PDB entry 7LFA | X-ray diffraction, 1.86 A resolution | chains A and D of the 3 polymer chains in the assembly

Chain A:
Name: Apolipoprotein L1
Organism: Homo sapiens
UniProt: O14791 (APOL1_HUMAN); numbering as in UniProt (aligned over 61-172)
Chain sequence (130 residues; numbered 43 to 172; the number before each row is that of its first residue):
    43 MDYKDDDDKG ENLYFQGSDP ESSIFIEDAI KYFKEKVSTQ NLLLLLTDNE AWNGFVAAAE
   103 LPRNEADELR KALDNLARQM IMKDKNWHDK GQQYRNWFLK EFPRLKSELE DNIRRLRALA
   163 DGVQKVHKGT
Not modelled in the structure: 43-65, 160-172
Construct notes: initiating methionine (43); expression tag (44-60)

Chain D:
Name: Fab 3B6 light chain
Organism: Homo sapiens
Notes: antibody fragment or engineered binder
Chain sequence (215 residues; each row starts with the number of its first residue):
     1 QAVVTQESAL TTSPGETVTL TCRSSTGAVT SGNFANWVQE KPDHLFTGLI GGADNRAPGV
    61 PARFSGSLIG DKAALIITGA QTEDEAIYFC ALWYSDHWVF GGGTKLTVLG QPKAAPSVTL
   121 FPPSSEELQA NKATLVCLIS DFYPGAVTVA WKADSSPVKA GVETTTPSKQ SNNKYAASSY
   181 LSLTPEQWKS HKSYSCQVTH EGSTVEKTVA PTECS
Not modelled in the structure: 213-215
Disulfide bonds: Cys22-Cys90, Cys137-Cys196

Interface between chain A and chain D:
Pairs across the interface - 12 pairs, chain A then chain D:
  Lys127(A) - Phe34(D)
  Lys127(A) - Trp93(D)
  Lys127(A) - Trp98(D)
  Asn128(A) - Trp93(D)  hydrogen bond
  Asn128(A) - Ser95(D)  hydrogen bond (side chain-backbone)
  Lys132(A) - Ser31(D)  hydrogen bond (backbone-side chain)
  Lys132(A) - Gly32(D)  hydrogen bond (backbone-backbone)
  Lys132(A) - Gly52(D)  hydrogen bond (side chain-backbone)
  Lys132(A) - Asp54(D)  salt bridge
  Lys132(A) - Asn55(D)  hydrogen bond
  Gly133(A) - Phe34(D)
  Arg137(A) - Ser31(D)  hydrogen bond
Interface residues without a listed pair, chain A (6 interface residues in all): Gln134

In short:
Chain A and chain D form an interface of 6 and 9 residues respectively; the contacts include 7 hydrogen bonds
and 1 salt bridge. Among the polar pairs are Lys132(A)-Asp54(D), Asn128(A)-Trp93(D) and Asn128(A)-Ser95(D).
Here chain A is Apolipoprotein L1 and chain D is Fab 3B6 light chain, both from Homo sapiens. Entry 7LFA (Fab
3B6 bound to ApoL1 NTD) was determined by X-ray diffraction, deposited together with 7LF7, 7LF8, 7LFB and
7LFD.
